6WR0 - chain A; structure by X-ray diffraction, 2.70 A resolution.

== Chain A ==
Protein: Steroid 17-alpha-hydroxylase/17,20 lyase
Organism: Homo sapiens
Notes: EC 1.14.14.19, 1.14.14.32
UniProt: P05093 (CP17A_HUMAN); numbering as in UniProt (aligned over 24-508)
Sequence (494 residues; numbered 19 to 512; the number before each row is that of its first residue):
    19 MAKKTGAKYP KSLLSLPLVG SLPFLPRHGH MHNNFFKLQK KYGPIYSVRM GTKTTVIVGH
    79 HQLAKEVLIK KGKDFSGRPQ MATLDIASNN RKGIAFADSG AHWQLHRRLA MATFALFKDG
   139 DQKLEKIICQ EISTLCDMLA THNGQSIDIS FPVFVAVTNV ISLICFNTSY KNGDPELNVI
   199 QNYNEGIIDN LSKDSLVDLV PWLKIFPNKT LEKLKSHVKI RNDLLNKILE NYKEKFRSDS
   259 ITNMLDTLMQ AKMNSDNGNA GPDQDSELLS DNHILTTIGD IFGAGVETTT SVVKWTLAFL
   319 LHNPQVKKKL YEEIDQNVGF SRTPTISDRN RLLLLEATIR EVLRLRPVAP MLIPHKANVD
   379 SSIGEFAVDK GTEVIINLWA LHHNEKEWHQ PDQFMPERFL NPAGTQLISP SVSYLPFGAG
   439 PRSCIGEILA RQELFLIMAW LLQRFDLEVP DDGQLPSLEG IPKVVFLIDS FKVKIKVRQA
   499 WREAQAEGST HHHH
Unresolved in the structure: 19-30, 275-282, 505-512
Sequence notes: initiating methionine (19); expression tag (20-23, 509-512)
Small-molecule neighbours:
  - heme (HEM): Leu-86, Arg-96, Ile-112, Ala-113, Trp-121, Arg-125, Phe-132, Ile-299, Ala-302, Gly-303, Thr-306, Thr-307, Val-310, Leu-361, Val-366, Ala-367, Leu-370, Ile-371, His-373, Pro-434, Phe-435, Gly-436, Pro-439, Arg-440, Ser-441, Cys-442, Ile-443, Gly-444, Leu-447, Ala-448, Leu-452
  - 3-keto-delta4-abiraterone analog (U7P; (8alpha)-17-(pyridin-3-yl)androsta-4,16-dien-3-one): Ala-113, Phe-114, Tyr-201, Asn-202, Ile-205, Ile-206, Leu-209, Arg-239, Gly-297, Asp-298, Gly-301, Ala-302, Glu-305, Thr-306, Val-366, Ala-367, Ile-371, Val-482, Val-483
UniProt features mapped onto this chain:
  - binding site (substrate): Asn-202
  - binding site (heme): Cys-442
  - natural variant: Pro-35 (P35L: In AH5), Phe-53 (deletion: In AH5), Tyr-64 (Y64S: In AH5), Phe-93 (F93C: In AH5), Arg-96 (R96Q: In AH5; R96W: In AH5), Ser-106 (S106P: In AH5), Ile-112 (I112II: In AH5), Phe-114 (F114V: In AH5), Asp-116 (D116V: In AH5), Trp-121 (W121R: In AH5 loss of activity), Ala-174 (A174E: In AH5), Asn-177 (N177D: In AH5), 13 further natural variant entries in UniProt
  - mutagenesis: Ala-105 (A105L: Increases the affinity for progesterone, resulting in preferential hydroxylation of progesterone at C17 over C16; increases the catalytic efficiency in the 17,20 lyase reaction)
What the authors report for this chain:
  - binding site for 3-keto-delta4-abiraterone analog: Asn-202
  - mutagenesis - N52Y (3-fold): increased catalytic activity
  - mutagenesis - N52Y: unchanged catalytic activity on 17-hydroxypregnenolone
  - mutagenesis - N52Y: unchanged expression

== Overview ==
Bound to chain A: heme and 3-keto-delta4-abiraterone analog. Curated annotation (UniProt) lists
substrate-binding residue Asn-202, heme-binding residue Cys-442 and one mutagenesis site. From the paper: a
binding site for 3-keto-delta4-abiraterone analog at Asn-202; N52Y increases catalytic activity.
Chain A is Steroid 17-alpha-hydroxylase/17,20 lyase (Homo sapiens); the structure, Human steroidogenic
cytochrome P450 17A1 with 3-keto-delta4-abiraterone analog, was determined by X-ray diffraction, deposited
together with 6WW0, 6WR1 and 5UYS.
